3EQO - chain A; structure by X-ray diffraction, 2.25 A resolution.

[Chain A]
Protein: Glucan 1,3-beta-glucosidase
Organism: Phanerochaete chrysosporium
Notes: EC 3.2.1.58
Reference sequence: Q2Z1W1 (Q2Z1W1_PHACH); residues 1-752 here correspond to UniProt positions 27-778 (UniProt number = residue number + 26)
Sequence (758 residues; row label = number of the first residue in the row; numbers below 1 keep their minus sign (Glu-5 is residue -5)):
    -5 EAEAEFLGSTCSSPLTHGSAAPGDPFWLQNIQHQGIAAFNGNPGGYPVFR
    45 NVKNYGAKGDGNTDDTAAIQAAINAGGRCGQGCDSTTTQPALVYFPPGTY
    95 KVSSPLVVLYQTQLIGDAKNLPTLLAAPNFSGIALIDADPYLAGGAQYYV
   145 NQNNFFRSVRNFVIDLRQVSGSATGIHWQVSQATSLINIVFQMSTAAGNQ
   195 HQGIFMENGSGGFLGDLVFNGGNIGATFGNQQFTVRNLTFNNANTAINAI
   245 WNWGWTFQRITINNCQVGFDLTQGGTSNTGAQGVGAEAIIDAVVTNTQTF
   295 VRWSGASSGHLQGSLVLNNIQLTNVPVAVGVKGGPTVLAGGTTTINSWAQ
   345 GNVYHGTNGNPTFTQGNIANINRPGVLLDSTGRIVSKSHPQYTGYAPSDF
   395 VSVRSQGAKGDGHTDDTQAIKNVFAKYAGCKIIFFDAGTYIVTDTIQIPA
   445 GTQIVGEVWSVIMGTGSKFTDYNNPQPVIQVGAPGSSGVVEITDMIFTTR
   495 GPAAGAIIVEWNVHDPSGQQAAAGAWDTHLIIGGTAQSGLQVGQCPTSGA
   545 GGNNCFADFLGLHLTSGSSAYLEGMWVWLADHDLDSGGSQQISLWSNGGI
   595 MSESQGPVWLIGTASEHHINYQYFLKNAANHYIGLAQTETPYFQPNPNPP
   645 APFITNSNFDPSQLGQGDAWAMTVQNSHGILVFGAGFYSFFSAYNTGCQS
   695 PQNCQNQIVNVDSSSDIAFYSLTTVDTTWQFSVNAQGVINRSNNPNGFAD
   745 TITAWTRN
Not modelled in the structure: -5 to 0
Sequence notes: expression tag (-5 to 0)
Disulfides: Cys5-Cys424, Cys73-Cys77, Cys539-Cys549, Cys692-Cys698
Covalently attached groups: N-acetylglucosamine (NAG) linked to Asn231
Bound ions: Zn2+ near His383 (its only coordinating residue here)
Ligand contacts: D-glucono-1,5-lactone (LGC): Gln146, Asn147, Phe149, Gln176, Ser204, Gln225, Trp570, Trp572, Asp575, His576, Glu610, His611, Gln631, Glu633, Tyr636
From the paper describing this entry:
  - binding site for D-glucono-1,5-lactone: Gln146, Asn147, Gln176, Ser204, Gln225, Trp572, Asp575, Glu610, Glu633, Tyr636
  - catalytic residues: Gln176, Ser204, Glu633

[In short]
Chain A binds D-glucono-1,5-lactone. N-acetylglucosamine is covalently linked to Asn231. From the paper:
catalytic residues Gln176, Ser204 and Glu633; a binding site for D-glucono-1,5-lactone at Gln146, Asn147 and
Gln176 among others.
Chain A is Glucan 1,3-beta-glucosidase (Phanerochaete chrysosporium); the structure, Crystal structure of
beta-1,3-glucanase from Phanerochaete chrysosporium (Lam55A) gluconolactone complex, was determined by X-ray
diffraction, deposited together with 3EQN.
